Entry 8EAL (electron microscopy, 2.34 A resolution); this record covers chains A and F of the 7 polymer chains in the assembly.

# Chain A (and F)
Protein: Minichromosome maintenance protein MCM
Source organism: Saccharolobus solfataricus P2
Notes: EC 3.6.4.12; chain F of this document is another copy of the same molecule, construct and numbering; everything in this record applies to it too
Reference sequence: Q9UXG1 (MCM_SACS2); numbering as in UniProt; present here: 2-265, 269-612
Amino-acid sequence (610 residues; numbered 0 to 612; 3 numbers in that range are skipped by the numbering (no residue carries them; nothing is unmodelled there); the number before each row is that of its first residue; numbering starts at 0):
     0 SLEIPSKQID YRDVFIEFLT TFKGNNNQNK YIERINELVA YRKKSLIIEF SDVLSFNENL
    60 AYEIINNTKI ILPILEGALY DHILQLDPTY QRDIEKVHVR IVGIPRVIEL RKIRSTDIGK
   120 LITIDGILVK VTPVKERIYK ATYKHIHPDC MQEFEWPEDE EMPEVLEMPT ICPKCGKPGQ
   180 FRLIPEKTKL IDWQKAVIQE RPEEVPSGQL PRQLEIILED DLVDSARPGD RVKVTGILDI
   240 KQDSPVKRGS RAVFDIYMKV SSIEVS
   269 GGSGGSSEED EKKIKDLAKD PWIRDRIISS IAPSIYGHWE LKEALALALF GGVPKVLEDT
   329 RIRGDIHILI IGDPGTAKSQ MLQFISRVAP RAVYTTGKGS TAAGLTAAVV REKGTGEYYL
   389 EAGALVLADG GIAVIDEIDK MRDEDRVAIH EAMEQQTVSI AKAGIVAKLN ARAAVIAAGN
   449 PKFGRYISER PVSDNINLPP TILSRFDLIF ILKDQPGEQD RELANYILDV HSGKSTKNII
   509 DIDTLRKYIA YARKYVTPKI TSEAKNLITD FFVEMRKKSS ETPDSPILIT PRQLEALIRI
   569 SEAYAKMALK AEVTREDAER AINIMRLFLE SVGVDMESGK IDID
Not modelled in the structure: 0-6, 269-274, 605-612
Differences from the reference sequence: expression tag (0-1); conflict G269 (Leu in Q9UXG1), G270 (Asp in Q9UXG1), S271 (Glu in Q9UXG1), G272 (Val in Q9UXG1), G273 (Ile in Q9UXG1), S274 (Ile in Q9UXG1)
Ion coordination: Zn2+: H144, C149, C171, C174; Mg2+: S347 (together with 08T)
Ligand contacts: 08T ([[[(2R,3S,4R,5R)-5-(6-aminopurin-9-yl)-3,4-bis(oxidanyl)oxolan-2-yl]methoxy-oxidanyl-phosphoryl]oxy-oxidanyl-phosphoryl]oxy-tris(fluoranyl)beryllium): S302, I303, Y304, H306, D341, P342, G343, T344, A345, K346, S347, Q348, N448, L491, I495
Curated features (UniProtKB/Swiss-Prot):
  - motif: S472 to D475 (Arginine finger)
  - binding site (ATP): G340 to S347
  - mutagenesis: L189 (L189D: Predominantly monomeric and loss of helicase activity; when associated with R-191), D191 (D191R: Predominantly monomeric and loss of helicase activity; when associated with D-189), E202 to V204 (Loss of helicase activity), F318 (F318A: No effect on helicase and ATPase activity), E326 to D327 (Impairs helicase activity; when associated with A-329), R329 (R329A: Impairs helicase activity; when associated with 326-A-A-327), R331 (R331A: Loss of helicase and ATPase activity), K346 (K346A: Loss of helicase and ATPase activity; K346A: Sharp decrease in ATPase activity. Almost devoid of helicase activity), R359 (R359A: Loss of helicase and reduction of ATPase activity), K366 (K366E: Loss of helicase and reduction of ATPase activity), T374 (T374E: Reduction of helicase and gain of ATPase activity), D404 (D404A: Loss of helicase and ATPase activity), 9 further mutagenesis entries in UniProt
From the paper describing this entry:
  - binding site for the 12-nt DNA strand: T369, V377, K430, A431
  - Mg2+ coordination: S347
  - Mg2+ coordination through a water molecule: D404
  - contacts within the chain: S347-D404
  - catalytic residues: E405 (citing earlier work)
  - binding site for 08T: Y304, G343 to Q348, Q423, N448, R473, R560, E563

# How chain A and chain F interact
Pairs across the interface - 71 pairs, chain A then chain F:
  V133(A) - R211(F)
  K134(A) - V252(F)
  K134(A) - F253(F)
  K134(A) - D254(F)  salt bridge
  E135(A) - S114(F)
  E135(A) - V252(F)
  E135(A) - F253(F)  hydrogen bond (backbone-backbone)
  E135(A) - I255(F)
  R136(A) - A251(F)
  I137(A) - A251(F)  hydrogen bond (backbone-backbone)
  I137(A) - F253(F)  hydrophobic
  I145(A) - W155(F)  hydrophobic
  E163(A) - S249(F)  hydrogen bond (backbone-side chain)
  E163(A) - A251(F)
  V164(A) - S249(F)
  L165(A) - R247(F)
  L165(A) - S249(F)
  M167(A) - R247(F)
  Q179(A) - M167(F)
  Q179(A) - T169(F)  hydrogen bond
  R181(A) - E159(F)  salt bridge
  R181(A) - E166(F)  salt bridge
  P184(A) - D238(F)
  P184(A) - I239(F)  hydrophobic
  E185(A) - K68(F)  salt bridge
  L189(A) - I239(F)  hydrophobic
  D191(A) - R113(F)
  D191(A) - S114(F)  hydrogen bond (side chain-backbone)
  W192(A) - V252(F)  hydrophobic
  V222(A) - R113(F)
  D223(A) - R113(F)  salt bridge
  D223(A) - R211(F)  salt bridge
  R226(A) - S206(F)  hydrogen bond
  R226(A) - G207(F)
  D242(A) - G248(F)
  P244(A) - G248(F)
  V245(A) - R247(F)
  L325(A) - V498(F)
  L325(A) - H499(F)
  D327(A) - R355(F)
  T328(A) - Q348(F)
  Y386(A) - K381(F)
  L388(A) - L209(F)
  V394(A) - G207(F)
  D397(A) - S206(F)  hydrogen bond
  D397(A) - G207(F)
  A429(A) - S368(F)
  G432(A) - K129(F)
  V434(A) - Q198(F)  hydrogen bond (backbone-side chain)
  A435(A) - Q198(F)
  A435(A) - P210(F)  hydrophobic
  L437(A) - L209(F)  hydrophobic
  L437(A) - P210(F)
  N438(A) - P201(F)
  R440(A) - S206(F)
  T537(A) - N493(F)
  T537(A) - L496(F)
  D538(A) - R489(F)  salt bridge
  F540(A) - A492(F)  hydrophobic
  V541(A) - R489(F)
  R544(A) - D482(F)  salt bridge
  R544(A) - Q483(F)
  R544(A) - P484(F)
  R544(A) - D488(F)  salt bridge
  S548(A) - P484(F)
  T558(A) - P342(F)
  P559(A) - G343(F)
  P559(A) - D482(F)
  P559(A) - I495(F)  hydrophobic
  R560(A) - P342(F)
  L562(A) - I495(F)  hydrophobic
Other interface residues (no listed pair), chain A (61 interface residues in all): P132, I190, Q193, A225, P227, Q241, R379, E389, A390, G398, V415, K436, L556, I566
Other interface residues (no listed pair), chain F (56 interface residues in all): R110, I117, V128, P162, V204, Q208, Q241, R250, S302, Q351, K366, T369, L491

# Overview
Chain A and chain F form an interface of 61 and 56 residues respectively; the contacts include 8 hydrogen
bonds and 9 salt bridges. Polar pairs include K134(A)-D254(F), R181(A)-E159(F) and R181(A)-E166(F). Chain A
binds compound 08T. From the paper: the catalytic residue E405(A); a binding site for 08T at Y304(A), G343(A)
and Q423(A) among others.
Both chains are Minichromosome maintenance protein MCM (Saccharolobus solfataricus P2). Entry 8EAL (SsoMCM
hexamer bound to Mg/ADP-BeFx and DNA. Class 1. Merged particles from datasets with 3 different ...) was
determined by electron microscopy (same publication as 8EAF, 8EAG, 8EAH, 8EAJ, 8EAK and 8EAM).
